Entry 1JAC (X-ray diffraction, 2.43 A resolution); this record covers chains B and C of the 4 polymer chains in the assembly.

# Chain B
Protein: Jacalin
From: Artocarpus heterophyllus
UniProtKB: P18671 (LEC1_ARTIN); residue numbers follow UniProt; this construct covers 1-20
Chain sequence (20 residues; each row starts with the number of its first residue):
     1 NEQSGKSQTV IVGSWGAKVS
Unresolved in the structure: 1-3, 19-20

# Chain C
Protein: Jacalin
From: Artocarpus heterophyllus
UniProtKB: P18670 (LECA_ARTIN); residues 1-133 here = UniProt positions 1-133
Chain sequence (133 residues; row label = number of the first residue in the row):
     1 GKAFDDGAFT GIREINLSYN KETAIGDFQV VYDLNGSPYV GQNHKSFITG FTPVKISLDF
    61 PSEYIMEVSG YTGNVSGYVV VRSLTFKTNK KTYGPYGVTS GTPFNLPIEN GLIVGFKGSI
   121 GYWLDYFSMY LSL
Ligand contacts: methyl alpha-D-galactopyranoside (AMG): Gly-1, Phe-47, Tyr-78, Val-80, Gly-121, Tyr-122, Trp-123, Asp-125
Curated features (UniProtKB/Swiss-Prot):
  - region: Val-68 to Asn-89 (IgA-binding)
  - glycosylation (N-linked (GlcNAc...) asparagine): Asn-43, Asn-74
  - natural variant: Lys-45 (K45L; K45T), Met-66 (M66D; M66V)

# Chain B / chain C interface
Pairs across the interface (17):
  Gln-8(B) / Asn-110(C)
  Gln-8(B) / Leu-133(C)
  Thr-9(B) / Asn-110(C)
  Thr-9(B) / Leu-133(C)
  Val-10(B) / Asn-110(C)
  Val-10(B) / Leu-133(C)
  Ile-11(B) / Glu-109(C)  hydrogen bond (backbone-backbone)
  Ile-11(B) / Asn-110(C)  hydrogen bond (backbone-backbone)
  Val-12(B) / Leu-106(C)  hydrophobic
  Val-12(B) / Pro-107(C)
  Val-12(B) / Ile-108(C)  hydrophobic
  Val-12(B) / Glu-109(C)
  Gly-13(B) / Pro-107(C)  hydrogen bond (backbone-backbone)
  Gly-13(B) / Glu-109(C)
  Ser-14(B) / Pro-107(C)
  Trp-15(B) / Asn-105(C)  hydrogen bond (side chain-backbone)
  Trp-15(B) / Pro-107(C)
Other interface residues (no listed pair), chain C (9 interface residues in all): Gly-111, Leu-131

# Summary
8 residues of chain B face 9 of chain C across their interface, with 4 hydrogen bonds. Polar contacts include
Trp-15(B)/Asn-105(C), Ile-11(B)/Glu-109(C) and Ile-11(B)/Asn-110(C). Bound to chain C: methyl
alpha-D-galactopyranoside.
Here chain B is Jacalin and chain C is Jacalin, both from Artocarpus heterophyllus. Entry 1JAC (A novel mode
of carbohydrate recognition in jacalin, a moraceae plant lectin with a beta-prism) was determined by X-ray
diffraction.
